Entry 9FNE (electron microscopy, 4.00 A resolution); this record covers chains F and O of the 11 polymer chains in the assembly.

Chain F:
Name: RNA polymerase sigma factor SigA
Source organism: Mycolicibacterium smegmatis MC2 155
UniProtKB: A0QW02 (A0QW02_MYCS2); residue numbers follow UniProt; this construct covers 1-466
Amino-acid sequence (466 residues; each row starts with the number of its first residue):
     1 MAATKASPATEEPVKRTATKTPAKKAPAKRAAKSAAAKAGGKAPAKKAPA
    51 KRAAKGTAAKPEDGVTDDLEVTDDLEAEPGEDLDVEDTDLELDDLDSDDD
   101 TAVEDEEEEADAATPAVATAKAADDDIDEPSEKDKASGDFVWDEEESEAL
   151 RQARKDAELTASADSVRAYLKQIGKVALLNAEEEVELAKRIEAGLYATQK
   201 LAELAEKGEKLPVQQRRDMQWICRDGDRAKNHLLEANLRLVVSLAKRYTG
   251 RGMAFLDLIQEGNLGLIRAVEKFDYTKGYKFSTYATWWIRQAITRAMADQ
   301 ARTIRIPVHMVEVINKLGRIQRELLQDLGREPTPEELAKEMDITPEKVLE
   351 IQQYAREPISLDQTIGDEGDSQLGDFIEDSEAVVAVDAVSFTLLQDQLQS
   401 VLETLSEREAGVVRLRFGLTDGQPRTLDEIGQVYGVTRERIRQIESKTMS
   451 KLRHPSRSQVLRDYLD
Disordered / not traced: 1-147, 466

Chain O:
Molecule: recA-op non-template strand
Sequence (68 nucleotides; numbered 10 to 77; the number before each row is that of its first residue):
    10 GTGGTGAAGAGTTCGACCGGACTTGTCGGTGGTCTGCTCTAACGTCACGG
    60 CCAACCGATCGGAACACC
Disordered / not traced: 10-29, 73-77

Interface between chain F and chain O:
Residue-residue contacts - 36 pairs, chain F then chain O:
  Asp164(F) - DA56(O)  base contact
  Val166(F) - DA56(O)  base contact
  Arg167(F) - DA56(O)  hydrogen bond to the base
  Arg167(F) - DC57(O)  base contact
  Leu170(F) - DC55(O)  base contact
  Leu170(F) - DA56(O)  base contact
  Gly174(F) - DC55(O)  base contact
  Leu178(F) - DT54(O)  base contact
  Asn237(F) - DT54(O)  hydrogen bond to the base
  Arg239(F) - DT54(O)  base contact
  Arg239(F) - DC55(O)  salt bridge to the phosphate
  Lys246(F) - DA56(O)  sugar contact
  Arg268(F) - DC48(O)  salt bridge to the phosphate
  Lys272(F) - DC48(O)  salt bridge to the phosphate
  Lys272(F) - DT49(O)  phosphate contact
  Asp274(F) - DA50(O)  base contact
  Lys277(F) - DA50(O)  base contact
  Tyr279(F) - DA50(O)  base contact
  Tyr279(F) - DA51(O)  sugar contact
  Tyr279(F) - DC52(O)  phosphate contact
  Lys280(F) - DC52(O)  hydrogen bond to the phosphate
  Lys280(F) - DG53(O)  salt bridge to the phosphate
  Ser282(F) - DG53(O)  base contact
  Ser282(F) - DT54(O)  base contact
  Thr283(F) - DG53(O)  base contact
  Tyr284(F) - DT49(O)  hydrogen bond to the phosphate
  Thr286(F) - DG53(O)  base contact
  Trp287(F) - DT49(O)  base contact
  Trp288(F) - DC48(O)  phosphate contact
  Trp288(F) - DT49(O)  phosphate contact
  Gln291(F) - DC48(O)  base contact
  Gln291(F) - DT49(O)  base contact
  Arg295(F) - DC46(O)  salt bridge to the phosphate
  Arg305(F) - DG45(O)  salt bridge to the phosphate
  Pro307(F) - DG45(O)  phosphate contact
  His309(F) - DT44(O)  salt bridge to the phosphate
Other interface residues (no listed pair), chain F (32 interface residues in all): Glu184, Ala236, Leu240, Val242, Ser243, Phe273
Other interface residues (no listed pair), chain O (15 interface residues in all): DC43, DT47

In short:
32 residues of chain F face 15 of chain O across their interface; the contacts include 4 hydrogen bonds and 7
salt bridges. Polar contacts include Arg167(F)-DA56(O), Asn237(F)-DT54(O) and Lys280(F)-DC52(O).
Chain F is RNA polymerase sigma factor SigA (Mycolicibacterium smegmatis MC2 155) and chain O is recA-op
non-template strand; the structure, Mycobacterial PafBC-bound transcription initiation complex, was determined
by electron microscopy (same publication as 9FND).
